6Q04 - chains A and B of the 3 polymer chains in the assembly; structure by electron microscopy, 2.50 A resolution.

# Chain A (and B)
Molecule: Spike glycoprotein
Source organism: Human betacoronavirus 2c EMC/2012
Notes: chain B of this document is another copy of the same molecule, construct and numbering; everything in this record applies to it too
UniProt: K0BRG7 (K0BRG7_9BETC); residues 19-1294 here = UniProt positions 19-1294
Chain sequence (1359 residues; row label = number of the first residue in the row; numbers below 1 keep their minus sign (Met-13 is residue -13)):
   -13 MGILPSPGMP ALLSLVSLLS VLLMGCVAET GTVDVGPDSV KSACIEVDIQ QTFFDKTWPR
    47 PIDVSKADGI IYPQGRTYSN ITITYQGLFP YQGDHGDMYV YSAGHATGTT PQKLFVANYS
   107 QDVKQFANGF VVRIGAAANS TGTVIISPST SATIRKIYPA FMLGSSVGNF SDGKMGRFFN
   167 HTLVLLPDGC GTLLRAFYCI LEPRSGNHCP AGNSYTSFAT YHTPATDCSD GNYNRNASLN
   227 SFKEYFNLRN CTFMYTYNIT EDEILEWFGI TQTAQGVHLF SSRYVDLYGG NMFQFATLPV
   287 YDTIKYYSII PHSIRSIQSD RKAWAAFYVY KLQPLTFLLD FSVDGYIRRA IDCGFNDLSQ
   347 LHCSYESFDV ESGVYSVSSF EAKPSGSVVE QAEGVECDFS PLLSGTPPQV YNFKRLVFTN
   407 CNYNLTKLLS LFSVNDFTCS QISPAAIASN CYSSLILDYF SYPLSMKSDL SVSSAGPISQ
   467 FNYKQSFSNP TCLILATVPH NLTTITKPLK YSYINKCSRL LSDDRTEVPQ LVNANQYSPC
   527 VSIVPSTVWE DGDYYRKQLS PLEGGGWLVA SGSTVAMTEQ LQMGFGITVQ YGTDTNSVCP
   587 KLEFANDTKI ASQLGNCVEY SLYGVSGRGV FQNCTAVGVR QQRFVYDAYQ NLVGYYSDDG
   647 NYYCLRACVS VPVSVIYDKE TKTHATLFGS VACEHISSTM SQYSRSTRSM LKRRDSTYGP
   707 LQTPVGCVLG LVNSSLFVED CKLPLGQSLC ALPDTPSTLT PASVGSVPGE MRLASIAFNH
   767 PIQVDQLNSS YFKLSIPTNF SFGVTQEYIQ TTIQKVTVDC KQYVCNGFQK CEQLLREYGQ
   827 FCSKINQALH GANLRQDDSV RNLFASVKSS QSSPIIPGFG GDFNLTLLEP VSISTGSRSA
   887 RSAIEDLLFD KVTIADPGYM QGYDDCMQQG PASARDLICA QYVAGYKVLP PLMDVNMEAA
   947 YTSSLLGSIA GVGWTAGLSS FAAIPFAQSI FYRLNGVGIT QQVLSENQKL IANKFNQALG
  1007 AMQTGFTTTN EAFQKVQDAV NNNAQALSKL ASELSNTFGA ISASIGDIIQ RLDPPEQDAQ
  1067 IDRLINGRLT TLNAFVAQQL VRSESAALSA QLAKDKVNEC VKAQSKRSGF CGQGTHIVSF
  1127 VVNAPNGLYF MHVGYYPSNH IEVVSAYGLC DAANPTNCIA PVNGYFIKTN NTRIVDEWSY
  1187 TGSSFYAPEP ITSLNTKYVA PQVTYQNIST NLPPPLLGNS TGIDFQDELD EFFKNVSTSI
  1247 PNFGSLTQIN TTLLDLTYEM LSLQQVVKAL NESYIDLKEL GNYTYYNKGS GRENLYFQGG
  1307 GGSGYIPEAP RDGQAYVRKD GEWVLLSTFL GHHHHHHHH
Unresolved in the structure: -13 to 17, 683-703, 742-753, 878-885, 1176-1182, 1225-1345
Sequence notes: initiating methionine (-13); expression tag (-12 to 18, 1295-1345); conflict Ala748 (Arg in K0BRG7), Gly751 (Arg in K0BRG7), Pro1060 (Val in K0BRG7), Pro1061 (Leu in K0BRG7)
Disulfides: Cys30-Cys195, Cys176-Cys214, Cys185-Cys237, Cys339-Cys349, Cys383-Cys407, Cys425-Cys478, Cys437-Cys585, Cys503-Cys526, Cys603-Cys654, Cys620-Cys650, Cys679-Cys713, Cys727-Cys736, Cys806-Cys828, Cys811-Cys817, Cys912-Cys925, Cys1106-Cys1117, Cys1156-Cys1164
Covalently attached groups: N-acetylglucosamine (NAG) linked to Asn66, Asn104, Asn155, Asn166, Asn236, Asn244, Asn487, Asn592, Asn619, Asn719, Asn774, Asn785, Asn870, Asn1213; glycan linked to Asn125, Asn222, Asn410
Small-molecule neighbours:
  - folic acid (FOL): Trp44, Pro45, Arg46, Pro47, His81, Val86, Ala123, Thr127, Gly128, Thr129, Ile131, Ile140, Ala309, Trp310, Ala311, Ala312
  - N-acetyl-alpha-neuraminic acid (SIA): Gln36, Phe39, His91, Ala92, Phe101, Ile132, Ser133, Pro134, Ser135, Gln304, Arg307
From the paper describing this entry:
  - binding site for N-acetyl-alpha-neuraminic acid: Gln36, Phe39, Ala92, Phe101, Ile132, Ser133, Arg307

# Interface between chain A and chain B
Pairs across the interface (231; chain A residue first):
  Thr70(A) - Gln826(B)
  Gln72(A) - Arg822(B)  hydrogen bond
  Ser350(A) - Ser829(B)  hydrogen bond (backbone-side chain)
  Ser350(A) - Gln833(B)  hydrogen bond (backbone-side chain)
  Tyr351(A) - Gln833(B)
  Val360(A) - His836(B)  hydrogen bond (backbone-side chain)
  Tyr361(A) - His836(B)
  Ser362(A) - Thr803(B)  hydrogen bond
  Ser364(A) - Asp805(B)
  Ser365(A) - Asp805(B)  hydrogen bond (backbone-side chain)
  Glu367(A) - Gln808(B)
  Arg401(A) - Ala260(B)  hydrogen bond (side chain-backbone)
  Arg401(A) - Tyr287(B)
  Val403(A) - Tyr287(B)
  Gln427(A) - Leu1058(B)
  Gln427(A) - Glu1062(B)
  Ile428(A) - Arg1057(B)
  Ile428(A) - Leu1058(B)
  Ser429(A) - Arg1057(B)  hydrogen bond (backbone-backbone)
  Ser429(A) - Asp1059(B)
  Pro430(A) - Asp1059(B)
  Ala432(A) - Gln1056(B)
  Ala432(A) - Arg1057(B)
  Asn436(A) - Gln1056(B)  hydrogen bond (side chain-backbone)
  Asn436(A) - Arg1057(B)
  Ser440(A) - Gln261(B)  hydrogen bond
  Ile442(A) - Ala260(B)  hydrophobic
  Ile442(A) - Gln261(B)
  Ser454(A) - Asn421(B)
  Ser454(A) - Asp422(B)
  Ser459(A) - Thr424(B)
  Ser459(A) - Cys425(B)  hydrogen bond (backbone-backbone)
  Ser459(A) - Pro430(B)
  Ser460(A) - Phe423(B)
  Ser460(A) - Pro430(B)
  Ala461(A) - Phe423(B)  hydrogen bond (backbone-backbone)
  Ala461(A) - Pro430(B)  hydrophobic
  Gly462(A) - Phe423(B)
  Gln466(A) - Pro430(B)
  Pro476(A) - Arg1057(B)
  Arg511(A) - Glu589(B)  salt bridge
  Thr512(A) - Glu589(B)
  Leu517(A) - Ala431(B)  hydrophobic
  Asn521(A) - Ala260(B)
  Gln522(A) - Thr289(B)
  Tyr523(A) - Tyr287(B)
  Tyr523(A) - Asp288(B)
  Ser528(A) - Asn166(B)
  Ser546(A) - Val153(B)  hydrogen bond (side chain-backbone)
  Ser546(A) - Met161(B)
  Leu548(A) - Val109(B)  hydrophobic
  Leu548(A) - Gln111(B)  hydrogen bond (backbone-side chain)
  Leu548(A) - Val153(B)  hydrophobic
  Leu548(A) - Met161(B)  hydrophobic
  Leu548(A) - Tyr292(B)  hydrogen bond (backbone-side chain)
  Glu549(A) - Ser152(B)
  Glu549(A) - Val153(B)
  Glu549(A) - Tyr292(B)
  Gln576(A) - Gln261(B)  hydrogen bond
  Tyr577(A) - Arg1057(B)
  Thr579(A) - Gln60(B)
  Thr579(A) - Gly61(B)
  Thr579(A) - Gln261(B)
  Arg614(A) - Phe814(B)
  Gln618(A) - Met913(B)  hydrogen bond (side chain-backbone)
  Val623(A) - Ser65(B)
  Val623(A) - Val329(B)
  Gly624(A) - Thr63(B)
  Gly624(A) - Tyr64(B)
  Gly624(A) - Val329(B)  hydrogen bond (backbone-backbone)
  Gly624(A) - Asp330(B)
  Gly624(A) - Gly331(B)
  Val625(A) - Tyr58(B)
  Val625(A) - Thr63(B)  hydrogen bond (backbone-side chain)
  Val625(A) - Asp330(B)
  Val625(A) - Gly331(B)
  Val625(A) - Tyr332(B)  hydrophobic
  Gln627(A) - Val271(B)
  Gln628(A) - Tyr58(B)
  Gln628(A) - Pro59(B)  hydrogen bond (side chain-backbone)
  Gln628(A) - Gln60(B)  hydrogen bond (side chain-backbone)
  Gln628(A) - Arg62(B)  hydrogen bond (side chain-backbone)
  Gln628(A) - Thr63(B)
  Gln628(A) - Phe279(B)
  Phe630(A) - Arg62(B)
  Phe630(A) - Thr63(B)  hydrogen bond (backbone-backbone)
  Val631(A) - Thr63(B)
  Tyr632(A) - Arg62(B)
  Tyr632(A) - Thr63(B)  hydrogen bond (backbone-backbone)
  Tyr632(A) - Tyr64(B)
  Asp633(A) - Tyr64(B)
  Asp633(A) - Ile67(B)
  Ala634(A) - Ile67(B)  hydrophobic
  Ala634(A) - Arg921(B)
  Tyr635(A) - Arg921(B)
  Tyr635(A) - Leu923(B)
  Tyr635(A) - Ala1037(B)
  Tyr635(A) - Ser1038(B)
  Tyr635(A) - Ser1041(B)
  Gln636(A) - Arg62(B)  hydrogen bond
  Gln636(A) - Tyr64(B)  hydrogen bond
  Arg652(A) - Met913(B)  hydrogen bond (side chain-backbone)
  Arg652(A) - Gln915(B)
  Arg652(A) - Gly916(B)
  Ala653(A) - Val929(B)  hydrophobic
  Val655(A) - Tyr909(B)  hydrogen bond (backbone-side chain)
  Val655(A) - Met913(B)  hydrophobic
  Val655(A) - Tyr928(B)  hydrophobic
  Ser656(A) - Tyr909(B)
  Ser656(A) - Tyr928(B)  hydrogen bond (backbone-backbone)
  Val657(A) - Tyr909(B)
  Pro658(A) - Lys933(B)
  Gly675(A) - Lys933(B)
  Ser676(A) - Gly904(B)
  Ser676(A) - Tyr905(B)  hydrogen bond (backbone-backbone)
  Ser676(A) - Met906(B)
  Ser676(A) - Gln907(B)
  Ser676(A) - Gly908(B)  hydrogen bond (backbone-backbone)
  Ser676(A) - Tyr909(B)  hydrogen bond (backbone-backbone)
  Ser676(A) - Tyr928(B)  hydrogen bond
  Ser676(A) - Lys933(B)
  Val677(A) - Met906(B)
  Val677(A) - Tyr909(B)  hydrophobic
  Ala678(A) - Asp910(B)  hydrogen bond (backbone-side chain)
  His681(A) - Tyr909(B)
  His681(A) - Asp910(B)  salt bridge
  His681(A) - Met913(B)
  Gln708(A) - Met906(B)
  Thr709(A) - Met906(B)
  Pro710(A) - Tyr905(B)
  Pro710(A) - Met906(B)
  Val711(A) - Tyr905(B)
  Val711(A) - Pro936(B)  hydrophobic
  Gly712(A) - Tyr905(B)
  Gly712(A) - Met906(B)
  Pro730(A) - Leu938(B)  hydrophobic
  Leu731(A) - Pro936(B)
  Gly732(A) - Pro936(B)
  Gly732(A) - Pro937(B)
  Gln733(A) - Tyr905(B)
  Gln733(A) - Pro937(B)  hydrogen bond (backbone-backbone)
  Gln733(A) - Leu938(B)
  Gln733(A) - Met939(B)  hydrogen bond (backbone-backbone)
  Gln733(A) - Asp940(B)  hydrogen bond (backbone-backbone)
  Ser734(A) - Met939(B)
  Ser734(A) - Asp940(B)  hydrogen bond
  Ser734(A) - Met943(B)
  Ile762(A) - Met943(B)
  Ala763(A) - Met943(B)
  Phe764(A) - Met943(B)
  Phe764(A) - Ala946(B)
  Phe764(A) - Tyr947(B)  hydrophobic
  Phe764(A) - Ser950(B)
  Asn765(A) - Lys854(B)
  Pro767(A) - Ser855(B)
  Pro767(A) - Ser856(B)
  Pro767(A) - Gln857(B)
  Pro767(A) - Ser858(B)
  Pro767(A) - Ser950(B)
  Ile768(A) - Ser856(B)  hydrogen bond (backbone-backbone)
  Ile768(A) - Gln857(B)
  Ile768(A) - Ser858(B)  hydrogen bond (backbone-backbone)
  Gln769(A) - Ser858(B)
  Gln769(A) - Ser859(B)
  Gln769(A) - Pro860(B)
  Val770(A) - Ser858(B)  hydrogen bond (backbone-backbone)
  Val770(A) - Ser859(B)  hydrogen bond (backbone-side chain)
  Val770(A) - Pro860(B)
  Val770(A) - Phe967(B)  hydrophobic
  Val770(A) - Ala969(B)  hydrophobic
  Asp771(A) - Pro860(B)
  Asp771(A) - Ala969(B)
  Gln772(A) - Ser859(B)
  Gln772(A) - Ala969(B)
  Gln772(A) - Ile970(B)  hydrogen bond (side chain-backbone)
  Gln772(A) - Pro971(B)
  Phe778(A) - Trp960(B)  hydrophobic
  Phe778(A) - Ala968(B)  hydrophobic
  Phe778(A) - Ala969(B)
  Phe778(A) - Ile970(B)  hydrophobic
  Lys779(A) - Phe967(B)
  Lys779(A) - Ala968(B)
  Lys779(A) - Ala969(B)  hydrogen bond (backbone-backbone)
  Leu780(A) - Phe967(B)
  Ser781(A) - Gln857(B)  hydrogen bond
  Ser781(A) - Ser966(B)
  Ser781(A) - Phe967(B)  hydrogen bond (backbone-backbone)
  Pro783(A) - Ser965(B)
  Val983(A) - Gly963(B)
  Lys1035(A) - Lys830(B)
  Asn1042(A) - Glu823(B)
  Asn1042(A) - Tyr824(B)  hydrogen bond (side chain-backbone)
  Asn1042(A) - Gly825(B)  hydrogen bond (side chain-backbone)
  Thr1043(A) - Glu823(B)  hydrogen bond (backbone-backbone)
  Phe1044(A) - Glu823(B)  hydrogen bond (backbone-backbone)
  Phe1044(A) - Tyr824(B)
  Pro1060(A) - Phe473(B)  hydrophobic
  Pro1061(A) - Phe473(B)
  Arg1069(A) - Tyr824(B)
  Arg1069(A) - Asp1068(B)  salt bridge
  Ser1091(A) - Glu1090(B)  hydrogen bond
  Leu1094(A) - Leu1094(B)  hydrophobic
  Arg1113(A) - Asp1101(B)  salt bridge
  Ser1114(A) - Leu964(B)
  Ser1114(A) - Asn1104(B)  hydrogen bond (backbone-side chain)
  Gly1115(A) - Lys1100(B)
  Gly1115(A) - Asn1104(B)
  Gly1120(A) - Leu964(B)
  Thr1121(A) - Leu964(B)  hydrogen bond (side chain-backbone)
  Thr1121(A) - Ser965(B)
  Tyr1141(A) - Ser965(B)
  Pro1143(A) - Ser965(B)
  His1146(A) - Gln857(B)  hydrogen bond
  His1146(A) - Ser965(B)  hydrogen bond (side chain-backbone)
  Tyr1153(A) - Ile970(B)
  Tyr1153(A) - Pro971(B)
  Tyr1153(A) - Gln974(B)
  Tyr1153(A) - Tyr978(B)
  Asn1169(A) - Ala962(B)
  Tyr1171(A) - Trp960(B)  hydrophobic
  Tyr1171(A) - Thr961(B)
  Tyr1171(A) - Ser966(B)  hydrogen bond
  Ser1189(A) - Ala962(B)  hydrogen bond (side chain-backbone)
  Ser1189(A) - Ser966(B)  hydrogen bond (backbone-side chain)
  Ser1190(A) - Gly963(B)
  Tyr1204(A) - Leu1200(B)
  Val1205(A) - Leu1200(B)
  Ala1206(A) - Gln987(B)
  Ala1206(A) - Leu1200(B)
  Gln1208(A) - Gln987(B)  hydrogen bond
  Thr1210(A) - Gln974(B)
Interface residues without a listed pair, chain A (134 interface residues in all): Glu352, Thr405, Val458, Pro525, Lys543, Pro547, Asp580, Ser612, Cys654, Leu773, Ile782, Gly1045, Asp1059, Phe1116, Gln1119, Gly1170
Interface residues without a listed pair, chain B (123 interface residues in all): Ile69, Gly154, Lys291, Lys470, Gly813, Asp843, Arg847, Ala851, Cys912, Pro917, Ala920, Leu935, Asp1053

# In short
134 residues of chain A and 123 residues of chain B are in contact; the contacts include 59 hydrogen bonds and
4 salt bridges. Among the polar pairs are Arg511(A)-Glu589(B), His681(A)-Asp910(B) and Arg1069(A)-Asp1068(B).
From the paper: a binding site for N-acetyl-alpha-neuraminic acid at Gln36(A), Phe39(A) and Ala92(A) among
others.
Chain A and chain B are both Spike glycoprotein (Human betacoronavirus 2c EMC/2012); the structure, MERS-CoV S
structure in complex with 5-N-acetyl neuraminic acid, was determined by electron microscopy (same publication
as 6Q05, 6Q06 and 6Q07).
